6E1O - chains B and A; structure by electron microscopy, 3.59 A resolution.

[Chain B (and A)]
Molecule: Plasma membrane channel protein (Aqy1), putative
From: Neosartorya fumigata (strain ATCC MYA-4609 / Af293 / CBS 101355 / FGSC A1100)
Notes: chain A of this document is another copy of the same molecule, construct and numbering; everything in this record applies to it too
UniProtKB: Q4WA18 (Q4WA18_ASPFU); numbering as in UniProt (aligned over 1-735)
Amino-acid sequence (735 residues; row label = number of the first residue in the row):
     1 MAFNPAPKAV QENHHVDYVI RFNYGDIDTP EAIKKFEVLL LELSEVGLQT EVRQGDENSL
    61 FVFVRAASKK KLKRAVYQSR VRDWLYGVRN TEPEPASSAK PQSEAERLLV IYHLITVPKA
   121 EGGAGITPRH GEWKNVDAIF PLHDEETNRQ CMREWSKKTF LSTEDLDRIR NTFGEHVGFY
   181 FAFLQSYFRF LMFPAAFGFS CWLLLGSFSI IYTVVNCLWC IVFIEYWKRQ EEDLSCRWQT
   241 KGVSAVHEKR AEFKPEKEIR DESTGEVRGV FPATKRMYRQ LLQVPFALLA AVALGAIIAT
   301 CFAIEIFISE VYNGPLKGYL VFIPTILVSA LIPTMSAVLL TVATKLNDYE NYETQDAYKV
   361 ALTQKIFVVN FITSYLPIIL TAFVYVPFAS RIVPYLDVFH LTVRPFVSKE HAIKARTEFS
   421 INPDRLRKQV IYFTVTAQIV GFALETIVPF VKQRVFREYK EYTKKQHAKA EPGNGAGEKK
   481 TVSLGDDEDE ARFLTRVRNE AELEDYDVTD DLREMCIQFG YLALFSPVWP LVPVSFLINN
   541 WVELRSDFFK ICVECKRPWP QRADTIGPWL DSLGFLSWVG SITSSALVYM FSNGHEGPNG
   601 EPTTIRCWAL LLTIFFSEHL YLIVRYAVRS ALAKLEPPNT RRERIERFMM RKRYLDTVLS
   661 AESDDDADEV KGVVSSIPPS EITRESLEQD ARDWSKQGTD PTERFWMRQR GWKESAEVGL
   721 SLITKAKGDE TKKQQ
Not modelled in the structure: 1-12, 55-59, 120-125, 260-269, 313-315, 400-417, 462-489, 598-601, 658-704, 725-735
Ion coordination: Ca2+ site 1: Glu445, Asp511, Glu514, Asp547; Ca2+ site 2: Glu445, Glu514
Residues lining bound ligands: Octadecane (8K6): Tyr589, Ser592, Thr604, Ile605, Trp608, Ala609, Leu612, Thr613, Phe616
Reported in the primary citation:
  - Ca2+ coordination: Glu445, Asp511, Glu514, Asp547

[How chain B and chain A interact]
Pairs across the interface - 84 pairs, chain B then chain A:
  His14(B) with Trp706(A), hydrogen bond
  Tyr24(B) with Leu722(A)
  Asp28(B) with Ile723(A)
  Ala32(B) with Leu720(A), hydrophobic
  Phe36(B) with Ala716(A), hydrophobic; Leu720(A), hydrophobic
  Leu39(B) with Trp712(A); Ala716(A)
  Leu40(B) with Trp712(A), hydrophobic
  Leu43(B) with Trp712(A)
  Leu48(B) with Met707(A), hydrophobic
  Gln49(B) with Gly711(A); Ser715(A)
  Thr50(B) with Trp706(A); Gln709(A)
  Glu51(B) with Ser715(A); Gly719(A)
  Val52(B) with Trp706(A), hydrophobic
  Gln54(B) with Leu722(A)
  Arg65(B) with Trp706(A); Met707(A), hydrogen bond
  Val81(B) with Leu655(A), hydrophobic
  Trp84(B) with Arg651(A); Tyr654(A), hydrophobic
  Leu85(B) with Phe648(A); Arg651(A); Leu655(A), hydrophobic
  Tyr86(B) with Phe648(A)
  Asn90(B) with Arg651(A), hydrogen bond
  Glu92(B) with Tyr654(A), hydrogen bond
  Ala273(B) with Lys634(A)
  Thr274(B) with Leu635(A)
  Met277(B) with Ala631(A), hydrophobic
  Trp578(B) with Leu622(A), hydrophobic
  Ile582(B) with His619(A)
  Arg606(B) with Cys607(A); Trp608(A)
  Cys607(B) with Arg606(A); Cys607(A), hydrophobic
  Trp608(B) with Arg606(A)
  Leu611(B) with Leu611(A), hydrophobic
  Ile614(B) with Phe615(A), hydrophobic
  Phe615(B) with Ile614(A), hydrophobic
  Glu618(B) with His619(A), salt bridge
  His619(B) with Ile582(A); Glu618(A), salt bridge
  Leu622(B) with Trp578(A), hydrophobic
  Ala631(B) with Met277(A), hydrophobic
  Lys634(B) with Ala273(A)
  Leu635(B) with Thr274(A)
  Phe648(B) with Leu85(A); Tyr86(A)
  Met650(B) with Arg651(A), hydrogen bond
  Arg651(B) with Trp84(A); Leu85(A); Asn90(A), hydrogen bond; Met650(A), hydrogen bond
  Tyr654(B) with Trp84(A), hydrophobic; Glu92(A), hydrogen bond; Tyr654(A), hydrophobic
  Leu655(B) with Val81(A), hydrophobic; Leu85(A), hydrophobic
  Thr657(B) with Thr657(A)
  Trp706(B) with His14(A); Thr50(A); Val52(A), hydrophobic; Arg65(A)
  Met707(B) with Leu48(A), hydrophobic; Arg65(A), hydrogen bond
  Gln709(B) with Thr50(A)
  Gly711(B) with Gln49(A)
  Trp712(B) with Leu39(A); Leu40(A), hydrophobic; Leu43(A)
  Ser715(B) with Gln49(A); Glu51(A)
  Ala716(B) with Phe36(A), hydrophobic; Leu39(A)
  Gly719(B) with Glu51(A)
  Leu720(B) with Ala32(A), hydrophobic; Phe36(A), hydrophobic
  Leu722(B) with Tyr24(A); Gln54(A)
  Ile723(B) with Asp28(A)
Other interface residues (no listed pair), chain B (63 interface residues in all): Phe63, Gly87, Phe493, Leu612, Arg647, Arg653, Val718, Thr724
Other interface residues (no listed pair), chain A (63 interface residues in all): Phe63, Gly87, Phe493, Leu612, Arg647, Arg653, Val718, Thr724

[In short]
The chain B/chain A interface involves 63 residues from each chain, with 9 hydrogen bonds and 2 salt bridges.
Polar pairs include Glu618(B)-His619(A), His14(B)-Trp706(A) and Arg65(B)-Met707(A). Bound to chain B:
Octadecane. Glu445(B), Asp511(B), Glu514(B) and Asp547(B) form the Ca2+ site 1. The paper reports Ca2+
coordination by Glu445(B), Asp511(B) and Glu514(B) among others.
Both chains are Plasma membrane channel protein (Aqy1), putative (Neosartorya fumigata (strain ATCC MYA-4609 /
Af293 / CBS 101355 / FGSC A1100)). Entry 6E1O (afTMEM16 reconstituted in nanodiscs in the presence of Ca2+ and
ceramide 24:0) was determined by electron microscopy, deposited together with 6DZ7 and 6E0H.
